6SNW - chains B and C of the 5 polymer chains in the assembly; structure by electron microscopy, 3.90 A resolution.

[Chain B]
Name: Coxsackievirus VP2
Organism: Coxsackievirus A10
Notes: EC 3.4.22.29, 3.6.1.15, 3.4.22.28, 2.7.7.48
UniProt: Q6JKR9 (Q6JKR9_9ENTO); residues 1-255 here correspond to UniProt positions 70-324 (UniProt number = residue number + 69)
Amino-acid sequence (255 residues; numbered 1 to 255; the number before each row is that of its first residue):
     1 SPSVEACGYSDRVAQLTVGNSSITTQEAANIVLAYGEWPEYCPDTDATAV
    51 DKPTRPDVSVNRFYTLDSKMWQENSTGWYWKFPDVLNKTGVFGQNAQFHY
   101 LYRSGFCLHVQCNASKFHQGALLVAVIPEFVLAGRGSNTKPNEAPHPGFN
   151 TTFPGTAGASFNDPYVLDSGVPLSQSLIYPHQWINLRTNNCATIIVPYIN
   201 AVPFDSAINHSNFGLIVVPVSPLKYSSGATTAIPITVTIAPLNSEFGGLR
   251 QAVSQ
Unresolved in the structure: 1-9

[Chain C]
Name: Capsid protein VP3
Organism: Coxsackievirus A10
Notes: EC 3.4.22.29, 3.6.1.15, 3.4.22.28, 2.7.7.48
UniProt: Q6JKR9 (Q6JKR9_9ENTO); residues 1-240 here correspond to UniProt positions 325-564 (UniProt number = residue number + 324)
Amino-acid sequence (240 residues; row label = number of the first residue in the row):
     1 GLPTELRPGTNQFLTTEDDTAAPILPGFSPTPSIHIPGEVRSLLELCRVE
    51 TILEVNNTTDATGLNRLLIPVSAQNKADELCAAFMVDPGRIGPWQSTLVG
   101 QICRYYTQWSGSLKVTFMFTGSFMATGKMLIAYSPPGSAQPANRETAMLG
   151 THVIWDFGLQSSVSLVIPWISNTHFRTAKTGGNYDYYTAGVVTLWYQTNY
   201 VVPPETPGEAYIIAMGAAQDNFTLKICKDTDEVTQQAVLQ

[How chain B and chain C interact]
Residue-residue contacts - 58 pairs, chain B then chain C:
  Tyr35(B) with Pro37(C), hydrophobic; Gly38(C)
  Glu37(B) with His35(C), salt bridge; Pro37(C)
  Asp46(B) with Ile34(C)
  Lys116(B) with Phe123(C), hydrogen bond (backbone-backbone); Met124(C)
  Phe117(B) with Ser122(C); Pro204(C); Glu205(C); Thr206(C)
  His118(B) with Ser122(C)
  Gln119(B) with Thr120(C); Gly121(C); Ser122(C); Glu209(C), hydrogen bond (side chain-backbone); Ala210(C)
  Gly120(B) with Thr120(C)
  Thr139(B) with Gln240(C), hydrogen bond (backbone-side chain)
  Pro141(B) with Gln240(C)
  Tyr165(B) with Glu54(C), hydrogen bond
  Ser174(B) with Thr51(C); Ile52(C), hydrogen bond (backbone-backbone); Ser96(C), hydrogen bond (side chain-backbone)
  Gln175(B) with Thr51(C); Ser96(C), hydrogen bond (side chain-backbone); Thr97(C); Leu98(C); Gln101(C)
  Leu177(B) with Val49(C); Glu50(C); Ile52(C), hydrophobic
  Ile178(B) with Val49(C), hydrophobic; Thr51(C); Leu98(C), hydrophobic
  Trp183(B) with Met118(C), hydrophobic
  Asn185(B) with Phe119(C), hydrogen bond (side chain-backbone); Thr120(C); Ser161(C)
  Arg187(B) with Phe119(C); Gly121(C), hydrogen bond (side chain-backbone); Ser122(C), hydrogen bond (side chain-backbone); Phe123(C); Gly158(C), hydrogen bond (side chain-backbone); Ser161(C)
  Pro197(B) with Pro37(C), hydrophobic
  Ile199(B) with Pro37(C), hydrophobic
  Asn200(B) with Ile36(C)
  Ala201(B) with Ile34(C)
  Pro219(B) with Leu64(C)
  Val220(B) with Leu68(C)
  Ser221(B) with Leu68(C); Thr120(C)
  Lys224(B) with Pro207(C)
  Tyr225(B) with Pro207(C)
  Ser226(B) with Glu205(C); Thr206(C); Pro207(C)
Interface residues without a listed pair, chain B (38 interface residues in all): Arg12, Ala121, Lys140, Pro164, Leu173, Tyr198, Pro203, Val218, Pro222, Ser227
Interface residues without a listed pair, chain C (43 interface residues in all): Ser33, Gly63, Leu67, Gln95, Ala125, Phe157, Leu159, Tyr200, Tyr211, Ile213, Met215

[Overview]
38 residues of chain B and 43 residues of chain C are in contact; the contacts include 11 hydrogen bonds and 1
salt bridge. Polar contacts include Glu37(B)-His35(C), Gln119(B)-Glu209(C) and Thr139(B)-Gln240(C).
Here chain B is Coxsackievirus VP2 and chain C is Capsid protein VP3, both from Coxsackievirus A10. Entry 6SNW
(Structure of Coxsackievirus A10 complexed with its receptor KREMEN1) was determined by electron microscopy
together with 6SMG and 6SNB from the same study.
